Entry 2HI2 (X-ray diffraction, 2.30 A resolution); this record covers chain A.

Chain A:
Name: Fimbrial protein
Source organism: Neisseria gonorrhoeae
UniProtKB: P02974 (FMM1_NEIGO); residues 1-158 here correspond to UniProt positions 8-165 (UniProt number = residue number + 7)
Chain sequence (158 residues; each row starts with the number of its first residue):
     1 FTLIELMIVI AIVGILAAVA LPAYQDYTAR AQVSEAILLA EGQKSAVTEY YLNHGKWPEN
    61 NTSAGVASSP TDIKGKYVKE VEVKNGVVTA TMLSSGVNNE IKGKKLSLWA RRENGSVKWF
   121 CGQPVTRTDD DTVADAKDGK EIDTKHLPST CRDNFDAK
Cystine bridges: Cys121-Cys151
Covalent attachments: 2,4-bisacetamido-2,4-dideoxy-glucose (DT6) linked to Ser63; phosphoric acid mono-(2-amino-ethyl) ester (OPE) linked to Ser68
Modified positions: Phe1 (n-methylphenylalanine; MEA)
Ligand contacts: 2,4-bisacetamido-2,4-dideoxy-glucose (DT6; 2,4-bisacetamido-2,4-dideoxy-beta-D-glucopyranose): Tyr50, Lys56, Trp57, Pro58, Glu59, Asn60
UniProt features mapped onto this chain:
  - modified residue: Phe1 (N-methylphenylalanine), Ser68 (O-(2-aminoethylphosphoryl)serine), Ser94 (O-(sn-1-glycerophosphoryl)serine)
  - glycosylation: Ser63 (O-linked (DADDGlc) serine)
Reported in the primary citation:
  - post-translational modification sites: Ser63, Ser68
  - binding site for 2,4-bisacetamido-2,4-dideoxy-glucose: Ser63
  - binding site for phosphoric acid mono-(2-amino-ethyl) ester: Ser68
  - contacts within the chain: Phe1-Glu5

Summary:
Phosphoric acid mono-(2-amino-ethyl) ester is covalently linked to Ser68. Covalently linked
2,4-bisacetamido-2,4-dideoxy-glucose: at Ser63. From the paper: a binding site for
2,4-bisacetamido-2,4-dideoxy-glucose at Ser63; a binding site for phosphoric acid mono-(2-amino-ethyl) ester
at Ser68.
Chain A is Fimbrial protein (Neisseria gonorrhoeae); the structure, Crystal structure of native Neisseria
gonorrhoeae Type IV pilin at 2.3 Angstroms Resolution, was determined by X-ray diffraction (same publication
as 2HIL).
